7D3K - chains 1 and 3 of the 6 polymer chains in the assembly; structure by electron microscopy, 3.90 A resolution.

== Chain 1 ==
Molecule: O/tibet/99 VP1
Source organism: Foot-and-mouth disease virus
Sequence (213 residues; numbered 1 to 213; the number before each row is that of its first residue):
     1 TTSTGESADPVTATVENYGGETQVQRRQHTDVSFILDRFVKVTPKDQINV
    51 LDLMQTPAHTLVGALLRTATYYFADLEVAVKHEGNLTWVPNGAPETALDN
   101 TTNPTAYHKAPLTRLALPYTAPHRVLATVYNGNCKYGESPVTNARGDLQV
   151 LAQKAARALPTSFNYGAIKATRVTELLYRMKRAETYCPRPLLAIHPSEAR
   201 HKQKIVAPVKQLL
Not modelled in the structure: 1, 133-156, 209-213
From the paper describing this entry:
  - mutagenesis - V50A, D52A, P94A, E95A, P160A: decreased growth
  - mutagenesis - L159A: increased growth

== Chain 3 ==
Molecule: O/tibet/99 VP3
Source organism: Foot-and-mouth disease virus
Sequence (220 residues; numbered 1 to 220; the number before each row is that of its first residue):
     1 GIFPVACSDGYGGLVTTDPKTADPAYGKVFNPPRNMLPGRFTNFLDVAEA
    51 CPTFLHFEGDVPYVTTKTDSDRVLAQFDLSLAAKHMSNTFLAGLAQYYTQ
   101 YSGTINLHFMFTGPTDAKARYMIAYAPPGMEPPKTPEAAAHCIHAEWDTG
   151 LNSKFTFSIPYLSAADYAYTASDAAETTNVQGWVCLFQITHGKADGDALV
   201 VLASAGKDFELRLPVDARTQ
Not modelled in the structure: 220
From the paper describing this entry:
  - mutagenesis - D173A: decreased growth

== How chain 1 and chain 3 interact ==
Contacting residue pairs (36; chain 1 residue first):
  Pro-90(1) / Thr-99(3)
  Pro-90(1) / Leu-213(3)  hydrophobic
  Pro-90(1) / Val-215(3)
  Asn-91(1) / Tyr-169(3)
  Gly-92(1) / Thr-99(3)
  Gly-92(1) / Tyr-169(3)
  Ala-93(1) / Tyr-169(3)
  Pro-94(1) / Val-215(3)  hydrophobic
  Ala-97(1) / Asp-216(3)
  Asn-100(1) / Arg-218(3)
  Thr-101(1) / Asp-216(3)
  Thr-102(1) / Asp-216(3)
  Asn-103(1) / Thr-16(3)
  Asn-103(1) / Val-215(3)
  Asn-103(1) / Asp-216(3)  hydrogen bond (side chain-backbone)
  Pro-104(1) / Thr-17(3)
  Thr-105(1) / Val-15(3)
  Thr-105(1) / Thr-16(3)  hydrogen bond (backbone-backbone)
  Ala-106(1) / Leu-14(3)
  Ala-106(1) / Val-15(3)  hydrophobic
  Tyr-107(1) / Leu-14(3)  hydrogen bond (backbone-backbone)
  Lys-109(1) / Gly-12(3)
  Ala-110(1) / Asp-9(3)
  Pro-111(1) / Asp-9(3)
  Leu-112(1) / Asp-9(3)
  Leu-112(1) / Gly-10(3)
  Arg-114(1) / Tyr-11(3)
  Thr-120(1) / Gln-100(3)
  Thr-120(1) / Leu-213(3)
  Pro-122(1) / Gln-100(3)
  Pro-122(1) / Ala-165(3)
  Pro-122(1) / Asp-166(3)
  Pro-122(1) / Tyr-167(3)  hydrogen bond (backbone-backbone)
  Pro-122(1) / Tyr-169(3)
  Thr-161(1) / Tyr-169(3)
  Ser-162(1) / Tyr-169(3)
Interface residues without a listed pair, chain 1 (24 interface residues in all): His-123
Interface residues without a listed pair, chain 3 (20 interface residues in all): Asp-173, Ala-217

== Summary ==
24 residues of chain 1 and 20 residues of chain 3 are in contact, with 4 hydrogen bonds. Among the polar pairs
are Asn-103(1)/Asp-216(3), Thr-105(1)/Thr-16(3) and Tyr-107(1)/Leu-14(3). The paper reports that V50A, D52A
and P94A of chain 1, among others, reduce growth; L159A of chain 1 increases growth; 7 substitutions were
tested in all.
Here chain 1 is O/tibet/99 VP1 and chain 3 is O/tibet/99 VP3, both from Foot-and-mouth disease virus. Entry
7D3K (Foot and mouth disease virus O/tibet/99-bound the single chain fragmen antibody B77) was determined by
electron microscopy together with 7D3L, 7D3M and 7D3R from the same study.
